Entry 5W8D (X-ray diffraction, 2.00 A resolution); this record covers chain A.

== Chain A ==
Molecule: Autoinducer synthase
Source organism: Bradyrhizobium japonicum
UniProtKB: A0A0N0C224 (A0A0N0C224_BRAJP); residue numbers follow UniProt; this construct covers 1-219
Chain sequence (221 residues; row label = number of the first residue in the row; numbers below 1 keep their minus sign (Gly-1 is residue -1)):
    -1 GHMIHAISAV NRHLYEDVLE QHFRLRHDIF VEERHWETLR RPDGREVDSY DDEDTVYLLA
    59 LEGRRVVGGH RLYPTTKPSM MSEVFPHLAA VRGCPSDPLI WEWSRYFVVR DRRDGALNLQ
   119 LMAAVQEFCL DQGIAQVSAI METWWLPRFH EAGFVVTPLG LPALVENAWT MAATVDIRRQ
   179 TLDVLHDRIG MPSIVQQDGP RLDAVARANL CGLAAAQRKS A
Unresolved in the structure: 210-219
Construct notes: expression tag (-1 to 0)
Ligand contacts: 5'-deoxy-5'-methylthioadenosine (MTA): Trp34, Thr36, Leu37, Asp46, Tyr48, Met78, Val82, Phe83, Arg103, Ile138, Val163, Glu164, Thr168
What the authors report for this chain:
  - conformationally variable residues (side-chain flip): Arg32
  - mutagenesis - W34A (25-fold), D46A (100-fold), M78A (20-fold), W101A, W101F, R103A (33-fold), Y104A (33-fold), M139A, W142A, W142F, W143A, W143F (112-fold), F147A (12-fold): decreased catalytic activity
  - catalytic residues: Glu140 (proposed by the authors, not directly observed)

== Overview ==
Ligands of chain A: 5'-deoxy-5'-methylthioadenosine. The paper reports the catalytic residue Glu140; W34A,
D46A and M78A, among others, reduce catalytic activity; 13 substitutions were tested in all.
Chain A is Autoinducer synthase (Bradyrhizobium japonicum); the structure, The structure of a COA-dependent
acyl-homoserine lactone synthase, BjaI, with MTA, was determined by X-ray diffraction (same publication as
5W8A, 5W8C, 5W8E and 5W8G).
